PDB entry 3M19 | X-ray diffraction, 1.70 A resolution | chain A

[Chain A]
Name: Variable lymphocyte receptor A diversity region
From: Petromyzon marinus
Notes: fragment: Ectodomain
Reference sequence: C7B6Z3 (C7B6Z3_PETMA); residues 1-250 here = UniProt positions 1-250
Amino-acid sequence (251 residues; each row starts with the number of its first residue; numbering starts at 0):
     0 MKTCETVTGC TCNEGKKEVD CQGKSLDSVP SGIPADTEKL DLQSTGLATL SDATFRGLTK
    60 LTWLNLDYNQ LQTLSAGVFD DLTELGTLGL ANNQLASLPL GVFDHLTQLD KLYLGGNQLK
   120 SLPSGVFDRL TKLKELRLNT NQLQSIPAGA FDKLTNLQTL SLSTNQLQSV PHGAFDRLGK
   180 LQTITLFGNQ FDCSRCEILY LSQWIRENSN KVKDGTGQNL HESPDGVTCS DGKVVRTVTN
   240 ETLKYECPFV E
Unresolved in the structure: 0-2, 214-220, 247-250
Construct notes: initiating methionine (0)
Disulfide bonds: C3-C11, C9-C20, C192-C228, C195-C246

[Summary]
Chain A is Variable lymphocyte receptor A diversity region (Petromyzon marinus); the structure, Crystal
structure of variable lymphocyte receptor VLRA.R5.1, was determined by X-ray diffraction together with 3M18
from the same study.
